PDB entry 8OIE | electron microscopy, 2.35 A resolution | chains C and D of the 10 polymer chains in the assembly

# Chain C
Name: Nitrogenase iron-iron protein, beta subunit
Source organism: Rhodobacter capsulatus SB 1003
Notes: EC 1.18.6.1
UniProtKB: D5ANJ9 (D5ANJ9_RHOCB); numbering as in UniProt (aligned over 1-460)
Amino-acid sequence (460 residues; row label = number of the first residue in the row):
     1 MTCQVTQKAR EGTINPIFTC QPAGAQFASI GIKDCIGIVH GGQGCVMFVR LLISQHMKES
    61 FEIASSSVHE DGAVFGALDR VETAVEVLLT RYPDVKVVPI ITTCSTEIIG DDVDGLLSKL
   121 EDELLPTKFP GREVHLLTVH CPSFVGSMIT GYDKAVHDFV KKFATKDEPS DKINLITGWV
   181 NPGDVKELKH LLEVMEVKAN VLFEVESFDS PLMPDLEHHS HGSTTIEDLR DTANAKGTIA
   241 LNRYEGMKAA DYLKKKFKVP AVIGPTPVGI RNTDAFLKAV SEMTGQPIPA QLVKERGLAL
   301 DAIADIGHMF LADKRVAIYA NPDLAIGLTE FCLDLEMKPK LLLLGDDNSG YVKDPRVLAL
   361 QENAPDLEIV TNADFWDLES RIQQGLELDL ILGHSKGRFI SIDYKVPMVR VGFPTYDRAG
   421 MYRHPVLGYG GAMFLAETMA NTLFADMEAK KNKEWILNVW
Unresolved in the structure: 1-4
Ion coordination: fe(8)-S(7) cluster Fe: Cys20, Cys45, Cys104 (shared with 3 residues of chain A)
Residues lining bound ligands: fe(8)-S(7) cluster (CLF): Cys20, Pro22, Gly42, Gln43, Gly44, Cys45, Phe48, Thr103, Cys104, Ser143

# Chain D
Name: Nitrogenase iron protein
Source organism: Rhodobacter capsulatus SB 1003
Notes: EC 1.18.6.1
UniProtKB: D5ANJ6 (D5ANJ6_RHOCB); numbering as in UniProt (aligned over 1-275)
Amino-acid sequence (275 residues; row label = number of the first residue in the row):
     1 MTRKIAIYGK GGIGKSTTTQ NTAAALAFFH EKNVFIHGCD PKADSTRLIL GGLPQQTVMD
    61 TLRIEGAERV TVDKVVKTGF KDIRCVESGG PEPGVGCAGR GVITAIDLME ENEAYSEDLD
   121 FLFFDVLGDV VCGGFAMPIR DGKAEEVYIV ASGEMMAIYA ANNICKGLAK YARQSGVRLG
   181 GIICNSRNVD GEKEFLEEFT KAIGTKMIHF VPRDNIVQKA EFNKQTVTEF QPEANQAQEY
   241 RELGRKIIEN EDFVIPKPLA MDELEAMVVK YGLMD
Unresolved in the structure: 1, 274-275
Ion coordination: Mg2+: Ser16 (together with ADP); 4Fe-4S cluster Fe: Cys97, Cys132 (shared with 2 residues of chain E)
Residues lining bound ligands:
  - ADP (adenosine-5'-diphosphate): Lys10, Gly12, Ile13, Gly14, Lys15, Ser16, Thr17, Asn185, Val211, Pro212, Arg213, Asp214, Val217, Gln218, Glu221, Gln236, Tyr240
  - ADP / aluminium fluoride: Lys10, Gly11, Asp129, Glu154, Met155, Met156
  - aluminium fluoride (AF3): Lys10, Gly11, Gly12, Lys15, Ser16, Asp40, Lys42, Val126, Leu127, Gly128
  - 4Fe-4S cluster (SF4): Gly96, Cys97, Ala98, Gly99, Val131, Cys132, Phe135
Reported in the primary citation:
  - 4Fe-4S cluster coordination: Cys97, Cys132

# Chain C / chain D interface
Pairs across the interface (20; chain C residue first):
  Glu70(C) with Leu62(D); Arg100(D), salt bridge; Thr104(D), hydrogen bond
  Ala73(C) with Gly96(D); Cys97(D), hydrogen bond (backbone-backbone)
  Val74(C) with Met59(D), hydrophobic; Pro91(D); Gly96(D); Cys97(D), hydrogen bond (backbone-backbone); Arg100(D); Gly101(D)
  Phe75(C) with Met59(D), hydrophobic; Arg63(D); Gly90(D); Pro91(D), hydrophobic; Val95(D); Gly96(D)
  Gly76(C) with Gly96(D)
  Ile109(C) with Gly96(D); Cys97(D), hydrophobic
Also at the interface, not in a pair above, chain C (7 interface residues in all): Asp71
Also at the interface, not in a pair above, chain D (13 interface residues in all): Asp60, Ala98

# Summary
7 residues of chain C face 13 of chain D across their interface, with 3 hydrogen bonds and 1 salt bridge.
Polar pairs include Glu70(C)-Arg100(D), Glu70(C)-Thr104(D) and Ala73(C)-Cys97(D). Ligands of chain C:
fe(8)-S(7) cluster. From the paper: 4Fe-4S cluster coordination by Cys97(D) and Cys132(D).
Here chain C is Nitrogenase iron-iron protein, beta subunit and chain D is Nitrogenase iron protein, both from
Rhodobacter capsulatus SB 1003. Entry 8OIE (Iron Nitrogenase Complex from Rhodobacter capsulatus) was
determined by electron microscopy, deposited together with 8PBB.
